PDB entry 9BUM | electron microscopy, 3.63 A resolution | chain A

Chain A:
Molecule: Vitamin K-dependent gamma-carboxylase
Organism: Homo sapiens
Notes: EC 4.1.1.90
Reference sequence: P38435 (VKGC_HUMAN); residue numbers follow UniProt; this construct covers 1-758
Sequence (766 residues; numbered 1 to 766; the number before each row is that of its first residue):
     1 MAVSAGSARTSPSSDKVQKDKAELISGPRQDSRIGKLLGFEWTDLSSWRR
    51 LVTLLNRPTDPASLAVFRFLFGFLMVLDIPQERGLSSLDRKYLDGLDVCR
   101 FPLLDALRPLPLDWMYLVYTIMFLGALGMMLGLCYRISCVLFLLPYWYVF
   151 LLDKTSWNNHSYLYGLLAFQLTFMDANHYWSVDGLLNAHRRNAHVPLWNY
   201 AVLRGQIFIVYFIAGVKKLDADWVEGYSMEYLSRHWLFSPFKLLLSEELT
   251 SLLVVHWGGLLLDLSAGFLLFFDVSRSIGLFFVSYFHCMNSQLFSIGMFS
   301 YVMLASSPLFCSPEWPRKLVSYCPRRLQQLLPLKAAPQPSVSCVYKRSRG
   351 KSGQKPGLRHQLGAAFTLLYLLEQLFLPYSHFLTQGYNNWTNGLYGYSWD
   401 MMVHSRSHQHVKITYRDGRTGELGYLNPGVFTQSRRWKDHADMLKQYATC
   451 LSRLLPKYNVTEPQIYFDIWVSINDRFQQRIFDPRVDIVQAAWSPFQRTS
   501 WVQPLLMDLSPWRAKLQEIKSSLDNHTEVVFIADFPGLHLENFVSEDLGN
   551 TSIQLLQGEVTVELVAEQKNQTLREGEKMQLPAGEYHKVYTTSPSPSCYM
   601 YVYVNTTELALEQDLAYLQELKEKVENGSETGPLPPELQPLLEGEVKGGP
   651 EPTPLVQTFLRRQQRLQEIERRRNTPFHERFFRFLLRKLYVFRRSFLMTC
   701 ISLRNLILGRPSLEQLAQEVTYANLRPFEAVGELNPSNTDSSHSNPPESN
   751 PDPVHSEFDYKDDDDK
Not modelled in the structure: 1-46, 221-294, 347-354, 615-675, 728-766
Disulfides: Cys99-Cys450
Covalent attachments: N-acetylglucosamine (NAG) linked to Asn570
Differences from the reference sequence: expression tag (759-766)
Curated features (UniProtKB/Swiss-Prot):
  - active site: Lys218 (Proton acceptor)
  - modified residue: Ala2 (N-acetylalanine)
  - glycosylation (N-linked (GlcNAc...) asparagine): Asn459, Asn550
  - natural variant: Phe299 (F299S: In PXEL-MCFD), Leu394 (L394R: In VKCFD1), Arg476 (R476C: In PXEL-MCFD; R476H: In PXEL-MCFD), Arg485 (R485P: In VKCFD1), Trp493 (W493S: In PXEL-MCFD), Trp501 (W501S: In VKCFD1), Gly558 (G558R: In PXEL-MCFD)
  - mutagenesis: His160 (H160A: No effect on activity), Lys218 (K218A: No activity), His287 (H287A: No effect on activity), His381 (H381A: No effect on activity)

Overview:
N-acetylglucosamine is covalently linked to Asn570. From UniProt: active-site residue Lys218 and 4 mutagenesis
sites.
Chain A is Vitamin K-dependent gamma-carboxylase (Homo sapiens); the structure, Structure of gamma-glutamyl
carboxylase (GGCX), was determined by electron microscopy together with 9BUR and 9BUX from the same study.
